Entry 8K7U (electron microscopy, 3.37 A resolution); this record covers chains D and B of the 4 polymer chains in the assembly.

[Chain D (and B)]
Protein: Alpha-galactosidase
Source organism: Blautia pseudococcoides
Notes: chain B of this document is another copy of the same molecule, construct and numbering; everything in this record applies to it too
UniProtKB: A0A1C7IHX3 (A0A1C7IHX3_9FIRM); residue numbers follow UniProt; this construct covers 1-763
Chain sequence (763 residues; row label = number of the first residue in the row):
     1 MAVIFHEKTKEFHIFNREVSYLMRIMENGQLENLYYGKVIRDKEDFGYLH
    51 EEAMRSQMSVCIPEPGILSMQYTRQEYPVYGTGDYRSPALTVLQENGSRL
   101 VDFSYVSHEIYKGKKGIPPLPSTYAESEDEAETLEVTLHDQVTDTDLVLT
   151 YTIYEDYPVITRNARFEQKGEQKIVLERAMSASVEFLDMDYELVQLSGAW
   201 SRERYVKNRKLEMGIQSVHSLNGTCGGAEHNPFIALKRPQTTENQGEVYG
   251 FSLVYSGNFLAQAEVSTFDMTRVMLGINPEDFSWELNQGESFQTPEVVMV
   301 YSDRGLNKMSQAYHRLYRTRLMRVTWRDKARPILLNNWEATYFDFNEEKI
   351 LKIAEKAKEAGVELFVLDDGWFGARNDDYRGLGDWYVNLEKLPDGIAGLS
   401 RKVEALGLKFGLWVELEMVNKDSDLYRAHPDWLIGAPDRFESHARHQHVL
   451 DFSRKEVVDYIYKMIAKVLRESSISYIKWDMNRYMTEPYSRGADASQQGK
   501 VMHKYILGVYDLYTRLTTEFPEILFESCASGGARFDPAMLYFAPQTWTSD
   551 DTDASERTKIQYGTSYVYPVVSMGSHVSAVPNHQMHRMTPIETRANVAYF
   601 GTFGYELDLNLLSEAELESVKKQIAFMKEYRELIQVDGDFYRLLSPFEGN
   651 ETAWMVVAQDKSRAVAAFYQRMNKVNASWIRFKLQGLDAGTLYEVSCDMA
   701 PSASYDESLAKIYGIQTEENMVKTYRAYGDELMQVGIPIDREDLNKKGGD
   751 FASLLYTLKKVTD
Not modelled in the structure: 1, 50-68, 339-347, 368-408, 421-454, 530-532, 549-554, 581-588, 607-613, 699-722, 762-763 (chain B: 1, 50-68, 338-351, 368-408, 420-447, 470-474, 492-494, 530-532, 549-554, 580-588, 607-614, 699-722, 762-763)

[Chain D / chain B interface]
Pairs across the interface - 11 pairs, chain D then chain B:
  A199(D) with N676(B)
  W200(D) with N676(B), hydrogen bond (backbone-side chain)
  R202(D) with V675(B), hydrogen bond (side chain-backbone); N676(B), hydrogen bond (side chain-backbone)
  K674(D) with Y205(B)
  V675(D) with S201(B); R202(B)
  N676(D) with W200(B), hydrogen bond (side chain-backbone); S201(B); R202(B)
  A677(D) with R202(B)
Interface residues without a listed pair, chain D (8 interface residues in all): S201

[In short]
The interface between chain D and chain B involves 8 residues on one side and 6 on the other, with 4 hydrogen
bonds. Among the polar pairs are W200(D)-N676(B), R202(D)-V675(B) and R202(D)-N676(B).
Both chains are Alpha-galactosidase (Blautia pseudococcoides). Entry 8K7U (the alpha-galactosidase 5 with
Cacl2) was determined by electron microscopy, deposited together with 8K7V and 8K1A.
